Entry 8YNI (electron microscopy, 3.66 A resolution); this record covers chains J and G of the 11 polymer chains in the assembly.

# Chain J (and G)
Protein: CASP8 and FADD-like apoptosis regulator subunit p43
Organism: Homo sapiens
Notes: chain G of this document is another copy of the same molecule, construct and numbering; everything in this record applies to it too
UniProtKB: O15519 (CFLAR_HUMAN); residues 1-181 here = UniProt positions 1-181
Chain sequence (181 residues; numbered 1 to 181; the number before each row is that of its first residue):
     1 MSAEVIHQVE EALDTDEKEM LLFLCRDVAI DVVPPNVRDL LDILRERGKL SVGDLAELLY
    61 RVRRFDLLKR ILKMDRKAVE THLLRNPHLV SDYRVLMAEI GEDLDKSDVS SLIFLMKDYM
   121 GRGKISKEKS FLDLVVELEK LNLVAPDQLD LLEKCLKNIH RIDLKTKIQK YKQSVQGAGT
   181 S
Unresolved in the structure: 122-125, 176-181 (chain G: 176-181)

# How chain J and chain G interact
Contacting residue pairs (8):
  Ala-3(J) / Phe-114(G)  hydrophobic
  Ala-3(J) / Leu-115(G)  hydrophobic
  Glu-4(J) / Asn-158(G)
  Ile-6(J) / Phe-114(G)  hydrophobic
  His-7(J) / Ser-111(G)  hydrogen bond
  Glu-10(J) / Phe-114(G)
  Arg-38(J) / Phe-114(G)
  Asp-42(J) / Phe-114(G)

# Summary
7 residues of chain J face 4 of chain G across their interface, with 1 hydrogen bond. The hydrogen-bonded pair
is His-7(J)/Ser-111(G).
Chain J and chain G are both CASP8 and FADD-like apoptosis regulator subunit p43 (Homo sapiens); the
structure, Structure of the FADD/Caspase-8/cFLIP death effector domain assembly, was determined by electron
microscopy, deposited together with 8YM4, 8YM5, 8YM6, 8YNK, 8YNL, 8YNM and 8YNN.
